8WI8 - chains V and A of the 28 polymer chains in the assembly; structure by electron microscopy, 2.70 A resolution.

[Chain V]
Name: 50S ribosomal protein L22
From: Mycolicibacterium smegmatis MC2 155
Reference sequence: A0QSD6 (RL22_MYCS2); residues 1-153 here = UniProt positions 1-153
Amino-acid sequence (153 residues; row label = number of the first residue in the row):
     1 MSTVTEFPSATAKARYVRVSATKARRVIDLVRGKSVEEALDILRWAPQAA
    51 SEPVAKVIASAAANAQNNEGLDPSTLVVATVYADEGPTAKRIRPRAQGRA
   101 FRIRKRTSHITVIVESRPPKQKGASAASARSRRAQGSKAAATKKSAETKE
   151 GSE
Not modelled in the structure: 1-5, 120-153

[Chain A]
Molecule: 23S rRNA
From: Mycolicibacterium smegmatis MC2 155
Sequence (3119 nucleotides; row label = number of the first residue in the row):
     2 AAGUGUUUAAGGGCGCAUGGUGGAUGCCUUGGCACUGGGAGCCGAUGAAG
    52 GACGUAGGAGGCUGCGAUAAGCCUCGGGGAGCUGUCAACCGAGCGUUGAU
   102 CCGAGGAUGUCCGAAUGGGGAAACCCGGCACGAGUGAUGUCGUGUCACCA
   152 GGCGCUGAAUAUAUAGGCGUCUGGGGGGAACGCGGGGAAGUGAAACAUCU
   202 CAGUACCCGUAGGAAGAGAAAACAAAAUGUGAUUCCGUGAGUAGUGGCGA
   252 GCGAAAGCGGAGGAUGGCUAAACCGUAUGCAUGUGAUACCGGGUAGGGGU
   302 UGUGUGUGCGGGGUUGUGGGACCUAUCUUUCCGGCUCUACCUGGCUGGAG
   352 GGCAGUGAGAAAAUGUUGUGGUUAGCGGAAAUGGCUUGGGAUGGCCUGCC
   402 GUAGACGGUGAGAGCCCGGUACGUGAAAACCCGACGUCUGUCUUGAUGGU
   452 GUUCCCGAGUAGCAGCGGGCCCGUGGAAUCUGCUGUGAAUCUGCCGGGAC
   502 CACCCGGUAAGCCUGAAUACUUCCCAGUGACCGAUAGCGGAUUAGUACCG
   552 UGAGGGAAUGGUGAAAAGUACCCCGGGAGGGGAGUGAAAGAGUACCUGAA
   602 ACCGUGCGCUUACAAUCCGUCAGAGCCCUCGACGUGUCGUGGGGUGAUGG
   652 CGUGCCUUUUGAAGAAUGAGCCUGCGAGUCAGGGACAUGUCGCGAGGUUA
   702 ACCCGGGUGGGGUAGCCGCAGCGAAAGCGAGUCUGAAUAGGGCGUAUCCA
   752 CACAAGAGUGUGUGGUGUAGUGGUGUGUUCUGGACCCGAAGCGGAGUGAU
   802 CUACCCAUGGCCAGGGUGAAGCGCGGGUAAGACCGCGUGGAGGCCCGAAC
   852 CCACUUAGGUUGAAGACUGAGGGGAUGAGCUGUGGGUAGGGGUGAAAGGC
   902 CAAUCAAACUCCGUGAUAGCUGGUUCUCCCCGAAAUGCAUUUAGGUGCAG
   952 CGUCGCAUGUUUCUUGCCGGAGGUAGAGCUACUGGAUGGCCGAUGGGCCC
  1002 CACAGGGUUACUGACGUCAGCCAAACUCCGAAUGCCGGUAAGUCCAAGAG
  1052 UGCGGCAGUGAGACGGCGGGGGAUAAGCUCCGUGCGUCGAGAGGGAAACA
  1102 GCCCAGAUCGCCGGCUAAGGCCCCUAAGCGUGUGCUAAGUGGAAAAGGAU
  1152 GUGCAGUCGCGAAGACAACCAGGAGGUUGGCUUAGAAGCAGCCACCCUUG
  1202 AAAGAGUGCGUAAUAGCUCACUGGUCAAGUGAUUGUGCGCCGAUAAUGUA
  1252 GCGGGGCUCAAGCACACCGCCGAAGCCGCGGCAGCCAACGUGUUGGCUGG
  1302 GUAGGGGAGCGUCCUGCAUCCGGUGAAGCCGCCGAGUGAUCGAGUGGUGG
  1352 AGGGUGUGGGAGUGAGAAUGCAGGCAUGAGUAGCGAUUAGGCAAGUGAGA
  1402 ACCUUGCCCGCCGAAAGACCAAGGGUUCCUGGGCCAGGCCAGUCCGCCCA
  1452 GGGUGAGUCGGGACCUAAGGCGAGGCCGACAGGCGUAGUCGAUGGACAAC
  1502 GGGUUGAUAUUCCCGUACCCGUGUAUGUGCGUCCAUGAUGAAUCAGCGGU
  1552 ACUAACCAUCCAAAACCACCGUGACCGCACCUUUCGGGGUGUGGCGUUGG
  1602 UGGGGCUGCAUGGGACCUUCGUUGGUAGUAGUCAAGCGAUGGGGUGACGC
  1652 AGGAAGGUAGCCGUACCGGUCAGUGGUAAUACCGGGGUAAGCCUGUAGGG
  1702 AGUCAGAUAGGUAAAUCCGUCUGGCAUAUAUCCUGAGAGGUGAUGCAUAG
  1752 CCGAGUGAGGCGAAUUCGGUGAUCCUAUGCUGCCGAGAAAAGCCUCUAGC
  1802 GAGGACAUACACGGCCCGUACCCCAAACCAACACAGGUGGUCAGGUAGAG
  1852 AAUACUAAGGCGUACGAGUGAACUAUGGUUAAGGAACUCGGCAAAAUGCC
  1902 CCCGUAACUUCGGGAGAAGGGGGACCCACAUGGCGUGUAAGCCUUUACGG
  1952 CCCAAGCGUGAGUGGGUGGCACAAACCAGUGAGAAGCGACUGUUUACUAA
  2002 AAACACAGGUCCGUGCGAAGUCGCAAGACGAUGUAUACGGACUGACGCCU
  2052 GCCCGGUGCUGGAAGGUUAAGAGGACCCGUUAACUCCCUUUGGGGGUGAA
  2102 GCGGAGAAUUUAAGCCCCAGUAAACGGCGGUGGUAACUAUAACCAUCCUA
  2152 AGGUAGCGAAAUUCCUUGUCGGGUAAGUUCCGACCUGCACGAAUGGCGUA
  2202 ACGACUUCUCAACUGUCUCAACCAUAGACUCGGCGAAAUUGCACUACGAG
  2252 UAAAGAUGCUCGUUACGCGCGGCAGGACGAAAAGACCCCGGGACCUUCAC
  2302 UACAACUUGGUAUUGGUGCUCGAUACGGUUUGUGUAGGAUAGGUGGGAGA
  2352 CUGUGAAGCUCACACGCCAGUGUGGGUGGAGUCGUUGUUGAAAUACCACU
  2402 CUGAUCGUAUUGGGCCUCUAACCUCGGACCGUAUAUCCGGUUCAGGGACA
  2452 GUGCCUGGUGGGUAGUUUAACUGGGGCGGUUGCCUCCUAAAAUGUAACGG
  2502 AGGCGCCCAAAGGUUCCCUCAACCUGGACGGCAAUCAGGUGUUGAGUGUA
  2552 AGUGCACAAGGGAGCUUGACUGCGAGACGGACAUGUCGAGCAGGGACGAA
  2602 AGUCGGGACUAGUGAUCCGGCACCUCUGAGUGGAAGGGGUGUCGCUCAAC
  2652 GGAUAAAAGGUACCCCGGGGAUAACAGGCUGAUCUUCCCCAAGAGUCCAU
  2702 AUCGACGGGAUGGUUUGGCACCUCGAUGUCGGCUCGUCGCAUCCUGGGGC
  2752 UGGAGCAGGUCCCAAGGGUUGGGCUGUUCGCCCAUUAAAGCGGCACGCGA
  2802 GCUGGGUUUAGAACGUCGUGAGACAGUUCGGUCUCUAUCCGCCGCGCGCG
  2852 UCAGAAGCUUGAGGAAACCUGUCCCUAGUACGAGAGGACCGGGACGGACG
  2902 AACCUCUGGUAUACCAGUUGUCCCACCAGGGGCACGGCUGGAUAGCCACG
  2952 UUCGGACAGGAUAACCGCUGAAAGCAUCUAAGCGGGAAACCUCUUCCAAG
  3002 ACCAGGCUUCUCACCCUCUAGGAGGGAUAAGGCCCCCCGCAGACCACGGG
  3052 AUUGAUAGACCAGACCUGGAAGCCUAGUAAUAGGUGCAGGGAACUGGCAC
  3102 UAACCGGCCGAAAACUUAC
Not modelled in the structure: 1171-1220, 1564-1607

[Chain V / chain A interface]
Residue-residue contacts - 82 pairs, chain V then chain A:
  Thr11(V) - G582(A)  sugar contact
  Ala12(V) - G581(A)  sugar contact
  Lys13(V) - G580(A)  hydrogen bond to the sugar
  Lys13(V) - G581(A)  hydrogen bond to the sugar
  Ala14(V) - G580(A)  sugar contact
  Arg15(V) - U22(A)  salt bridge to the phosphate
  Arg15(V) - G580(A)  hydrogen bond to the sugar
  Arg15(V) - G581(A)  salt bridge to the phosphate
  Tyr16(V) - A595(A)  stacking on the base
  Arg18(V) - C1436(A)  hydrogen bond to the sugar
  Arg18(V) - A1437(A)  salt bridge to the phosphate
  Ser20(V) - G1381(A)  hydrogen bond to the base
  Thr22(V) - G1381(A)  hydrogen bond to the base
  Lys23(V) - C2235(A)  salt bridge to the phosphate
  Lys23(V) - G2236(A)  hydrogen bond to the base
  Arg25(V) - C604(A)  hydrogen bond to the sugar
  Arg25(V) - G605(A)  sugar contact
  Arg26(V) - G2233(A)  salt bridge to the phosphate
  Arg26(V) - G2234(A)  salt bridge to the phosphate
  Arg32(V) - U606(A)  sugar contact
  Pro47(V) - G2233(A)  sugar contact
  Gln48(V) - G2233(A)  hydrogen bond to the phosphate
  Gln48(V) - G2234(A)  phosphate contact
  Ala49(V) - G2234(A)  phosphate contact
  Lys56(V) - G576(A)  sugar contact
  Lys56(V) - G577(A)  hydrogen bond to the base
  Lys56(V) - G578(A)  hydrogen bond to the base
  Ser60(V) - C575(A)  hydrogen bond to the base
  Ser60(V) - G580(A)  hydrogen bond to the base
  Ala63(V) - C575(A)  sugar contact
  Asn64(V) - G581(A)  hydrogen bond to the base
  Asn64(V) - G582(A)  hydrogen bond to the sugar
  Asn67(V) - C574(A)  hydrogen bond to the sugar
  Asn68(V) - G582(A)  hydrogen bond to the sugar
  Asn68(V) - G583(A)  hydrogen bond to the sugar
  Tyr82(V) - G605(A)  sugar contact
  Tyr82(V) - U606(A)  sugar contact
  Ala83(V) - G605(A)  sugar contact
  Asp84(V) - G20(A)  hydrogen bond to the base
  Asp84(V) - G21(A)  sugar contact
  Glu85(V) - G21(A)  hydrogen bond to the sugar
  Glu85(V) - U22(A)  sugar contact
  Glu85(V) - C604(A)  hydrogen bond to the sugar
  Pro87(V) - U22(A)  phosphate contact
  Pro87(V) - G23(A)  phosphate contact
  Thr88(V) - C1376(A)  phosphate contact
  Lys90(V) - G1375(A)  salt bridge to the phosphate
  Lys90(V) - C1376(A)  salt bridge to the phosphate
  Arg91(V) - A1437(A)  hydrogen bond to the phosphate
  Arg91(V) - G1438(A)  salt bridge to the phosphate
  Arg93(V) - C1440(A)  base contact
  Pro94(V) - A1832(A)  base contact
  Pro94(V) - C1833(A)  base contact
  Arg95(V) - G863(A)  salt bridge to the phosphate
  Arg95(V) - A1383(A)  base contact
  Arg95(V) - A1832(A)  hydrogen bond to the base
  Arg95(V) - A2237(A)  hydrogen bond to the base
  Ala96(V) - U862(A)  phosphate contact
  Ala96(V) - G863(A)  hydrogen bond to the phosphate
  Ala96(V) - G866(A)  phosphate contact
  Gln97(V) - G863(A)  base contact
  Gln97(V) - G866(A)  hydrogen bond to the phosphate
  Gly98(V) - G866(A)  base contact
  Gly98(V) - A1832(A)  hydrogen bond to the base
  Arg99(V) - U862(A)  sugar contact
  Arg99(V) - A1832(A)  hydrogen bond to the base
  Ala100(V) - A1832(A)  base contact
  Phe101(V) - U862(A)  sugar contact
  Phe101(V) - A2237(A)  sugar contact
  Phe101(V) - A2238(A)  sugar contact
  Arg102(V) - A2237(A)  hydrogen bond to the sugar
  Ile103(V) - G2236(A)  phosphate contact
  Ile103(V) - A2237(A)  phosphate contact
  Arg104(V) - G2236(A)  phosphate contact
  Arg104(V) - A2237(A)  salt bridge to the phosphate
  Arg104(V) - A2238(A)  salt bridge to the phosphate
  Lys105(V) - G1438(A)  phosphate contact
  Lys105(V) - C2235(A)  sugar contact
  Lys105(V) - G2236(A)  phosphate contact
  Arg106(V) - A1377(A)  salt bridge to the phosphate
  His109(V) - G21(A)  phosphate contact
  His109(V) - U22(A)  salt bridge to the phosphate
Other interface residues (no listed pair), chain V (50 interface residues in all): Ala59, Glu69, Thr80, Val81, Gly86
Other interface residues (no listed pair), chain A (42 interface residues in all): G607, A865, G1439, C1441, U2837

[In short]
Chain V and chain A form an interface of 50 and 42 residues respectively; the contacts include 29 hydrogen
bonds, 14 salt bridges and 1 aromatic stacking contact. Polar contacts include Ser20(V)-G1381(A),
Thr22(V)-G1381(A) and Lys23(V)-G2236(A).
Here chain V is 50S ribosomal protein L22 and chain A is 23S rRNA, both from Mycolicibacterium smegmatis MC2
155. Entry 8WI8 (Cryo- EM structure of Mycobacterium smegmatis 50S ribosomal subunit (body 1) of 70S ribosome,
bS1 and ...) was determined by electron microscopy, deposited together with 8WHX, 8WHY, 8WI7, 8WI9, 8WIB,
8WIC, 8WID and 8WIF.
